1WBY - chains A and B of the 3 polymer chains in the assembly; structure by X-ray diffraction, 2.30 A resolution.

== Chain A ==
Name: H-2 class I histocompatibility antigen, D-B alpha chain
From: Mus musculus
Notes: fragment: extracellular domain, residues 25-300
Reference sequence: P01899 (HA11_MOUSE); residues 1-276 here correspond to UniProt positions 25-300 (UniProt number = residue number + 24)
Amino-acid sequence (276 residues; numbered 1 to 276; the number before each row is that of its first residue):
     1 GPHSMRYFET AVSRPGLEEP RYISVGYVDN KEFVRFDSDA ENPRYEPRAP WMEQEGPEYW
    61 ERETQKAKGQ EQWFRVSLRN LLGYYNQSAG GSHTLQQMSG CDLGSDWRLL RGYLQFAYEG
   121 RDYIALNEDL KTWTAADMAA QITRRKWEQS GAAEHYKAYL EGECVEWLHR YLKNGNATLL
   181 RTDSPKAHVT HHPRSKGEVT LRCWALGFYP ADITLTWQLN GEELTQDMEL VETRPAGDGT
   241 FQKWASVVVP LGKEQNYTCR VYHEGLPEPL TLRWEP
Not modelled in the structure: 1
Cystine bridges: Cys-101/Cys-164, Cys-203/Cys-259

== Chain B ==
Name: Beta-2microglobulin
From: Mus musculus
Reference sequence: P01887 (B2MG_MOUSE); residues 1-99 here correspond to UniProt positions 21-119 (UniProt number = residue number + 20)
Amino-acid sequence (99 residues; each row starts with the number of its first residue):
     1 IQKTPQIQVY SRHPPENGKP NILNCYVTQF HPPHIEIQML KNGKKIPKVE MSDMSFSKDW
    61 SFYILAHTEF TPTETDTYAC RVKHDSMAEP KTVYWDRDM
Cystine bridges: Cys-25/Cys-80

== Interface between chain A and chain B ==
Contacting residue pairs - 53 pairs, chain A then chain B:
  Arg-6(A) with Lys-58(B)
  Phe-8(A) with Phe-56(B); Ser-57(B)
  Glu-9(A) with Phe-56(B)
  Thr-10(A) with Phe-56(B); Phe-62(B)
  Val-12(A) with Pro-33(B), hydrophobic
  Tyr-27(A) with Ser-55(B); Tyr-63(B)
  Arg-35(A) with Asp-53(B), salt bridge; Met-54(B), hydrogen bond (side chain-backbone); Ser-55(B)
  Arg-48(A) with Asp-53(B), salt bridge
  Thr-94(A) with His-31(B), hydrogen bond; Pro-33(B)
  Gln-96(A) with Phe-56(B); Trp-60(B), hydrogen bond (side chain-backbone); Phe-62(B)
  Gln-97(A) with Phe-56(B)
  Met-98(A) with Phe-56(B), hydrophobic; Lys-58(B); Trp-60(B), hydrophobic
  Gln-115(A) with Trp-60(B)
  Phe-116(A) with Trp-60(B)
  Ala-117(A) with Trp-60(B), hydrophobic
  Glu-119(A) with Ile-1(B); His-31(B)
  Gly-120(A) with His-31(B), hydrogen bond (backbone-side chain); Trp-60(B)
  Arg-121(A) with Ile-1(B)
  Asp-122(A) with Trp-60(B), hydrogen bond
  His-192(A) with Asp-98(B), salt bridge
  Arg-202(A) with Asp-98(B), hydrogen bond (side chain-backbone); Met-99(B)
  Trp-204(A) with Asp-98(B); Met-99(B)
  Leu-206(A) with Pro-14(B), hydrophobic
  Val-231(A) with Gln-8(B)
  Glu-232(A) with Gln-8(B)
  Thr-233(A) with Tyr-26(B)
  Arg-234(A) with Gln-8(B); Tyr-10(B); Met-99(B), hydrogen bond (side chain-backbone)
  Pro-235(A) with Tyr-10(B), hydrogen bond (backbone-side chain); Tyr-26(B)
  Ala-236(A) with Arg-12(B), hydrogen bond (backbone-side chain); Asn-24(B), hydrogen bond (backbone-side chain)
  Gly-237(A) with Arg-12(B), hydrogen bond (backbone-side chain)
  Asp-238(A) with Arg-12(B)
  Gln-242(A) with Tyr-10(B); Ser-11(B); Arg-12(B)
  Trp-244(A) with Met-99(B), hydrogen bond (side chain-backbone)
Other interface residues (no listed pair), chain B (25 interface residues in all): Gln-6, Asp-59, Leu-65, Arg-97

== In short ==
33 residues of chain A and 25 residues of chain B are in contact, with 12 hydrogen bonds and 3 salt bridges.
Polar pairs include Arg-35(A)/Asp-53(B), Arg-48(A)/Asp-53(B) and His-192(A)/Asp-98(B).
Chain A is H-2 class I histocompatibility antigen, D-B alpha chain and chain B is Beta-2microglobulin, both
from Mus musculus; the structure, CRYSTAL STRUCTURES OF MURINE MHC CLASS I H-2 Db AND Kb MOLECULES IN COMPLEX
WITH CTL ..., was determined by X-ray diffraction (same publication as 1WBX and 1WBZ).
